PDB entry 7Q4P | electron microscopy, 2.15 A resolution | chains 9 and B of the 8 polymer chains in the assembly

== Chain 9 ==
Name: Splicing factor 3A subunit 3
From: Homo sapiens
UniProt: Q12874 (SF3A3_HUMAN); numbering as in UniProt (aligned over 1-501)
Amino-acid sequence (501 residues; each row starts with the number of its first residue):
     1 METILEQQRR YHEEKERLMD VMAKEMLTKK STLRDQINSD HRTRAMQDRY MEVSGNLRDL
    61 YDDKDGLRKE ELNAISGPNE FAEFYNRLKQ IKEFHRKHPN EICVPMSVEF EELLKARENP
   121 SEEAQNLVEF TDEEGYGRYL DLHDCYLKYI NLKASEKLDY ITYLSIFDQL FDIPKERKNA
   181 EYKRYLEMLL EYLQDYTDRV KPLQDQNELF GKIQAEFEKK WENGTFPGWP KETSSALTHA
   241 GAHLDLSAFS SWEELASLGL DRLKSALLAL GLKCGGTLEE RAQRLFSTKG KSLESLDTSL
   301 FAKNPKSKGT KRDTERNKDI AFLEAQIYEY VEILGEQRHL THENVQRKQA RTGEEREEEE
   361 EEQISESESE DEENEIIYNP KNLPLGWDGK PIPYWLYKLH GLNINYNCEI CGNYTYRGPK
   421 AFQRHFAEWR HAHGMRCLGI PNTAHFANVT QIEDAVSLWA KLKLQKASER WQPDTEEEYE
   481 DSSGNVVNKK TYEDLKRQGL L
Not modelled in the structure: 1-391, 493-501
Swiss-Prot annotation at these positions:
  - zinc finger: Y406 to C437 (Matrin-type)
  - motif: K175 to N179 (Nuclear localization signal)
  - modified residue: M1 (N-acetylmethionine), S54 (Phosphoserine), S121 (Phosphoserine), S295 (Phosphoserine), S299 (Phosphoserine), S365 (Phosphoserine), S367 (Phosphoserine), S369 (Phosphoserine), T475 (Phosphothreonine)
  - mutagenesis: P174 to A180 (Loss of nuclear location)
Metal / ion sites: Zn2+: C408, C411, H431

== Chain B ==
Name: Splicing factor 3B subunit 2
From: Homo sapiens
UniProt: Q13435 (SF3B2_HUMAN); numbering as in UniProt (aligned over 1-895)
Amino-acid sequence (895 residues; each row starts with the number of its first residue):
     1 MATEHPEPPK AELQLPPPPP PGHYGAWAAQ ELQAKLAEIG APIQGNREEL VERLQSYTRQ
    61 TGIVLNRPVL RGEDGDKAAP PPMSAQLPGI PMPPPPLGLP PLQPPPPPPP PPPGLGLGFP
   121 MAHPPNLGPP PPLRVGEPVA LSEEERLKLA QQQAALLMQQ EERAKQQGDH SLKEHELLEQ
   181 QKRAAVLLEQ ERQQEIAKMG TPVPRPPQDM GQIGVRTPLG PRVAAPVGPV GPTPTVLPMG
   241 APVPRPRGPP PPPGDENREM DDPSVGPKIP QALEKILQLK ESRQEEMNSQ QEEEEMETDA
   301 RSSLGQSASE TEEDTVSVSK KEKNRKRRNR KKKKKPQRVR GVSSESSGDR EKDSTRSRGS
   361 DSPAADVEIE YVTEEPEIYE PNFIFFKRIF EAFKLTDDVK KEKEKEPEKL DKLENSAAPK
   421 KKGFEEEHKD SDDDSSDDEQ EKKPEAPKLS KKKLRRMNRF TVAELKQLVA RPDVVEMHDV
   481 TAQDPKLLVH LKATRNSVPV PRHWCFKRKY LQGKRGIEKP PFELPDFIKR TGIQEMREAL
   541 QEKEEQKTMK SKMREKVRPK MGKIDIDYQK LHDAFFKWQT KPKLTIHGDL YYEGKEFETR
   601 LKEKKPGDLS DELRISLGMP VGPNAHKVPP PWLIAMQRYG PPPSYPNLKI PGLNSPIPES
   661 CSFGYHAGGW GKPPVDETGK PLYGDVFGTN AAEFQTKTEE EEIDRTPWGE LEPSDEESSE
   721 EEEEEESDED KPDETGFITP ADSGLITPGG FSSVPAGMET PELIELRKKK IEEAMDGSET
   781 PQLFTVLPEK RTATVGGAMM GSTHIYDMST VMSRKGPAPE LQGVEVALAP EELELDPMAM
   841 TQKYEEHVRE QQAQVEKEDF SDMVAEHAAK QKQKKRKAQP QDSRGGSKKY KEFKF
Not modelled in the structure: 1-457, 535-566, 598-703, 713-895
Swiss-Prot annotation at these positions:
  - modified residue: R222 (Omega-N-methylarginine), R245 (Omega-N-methylarginine), R247 (Omega-N-methylarginine), K275 (N6-acetyllysine), S289 (Phosphoserine), T298 (Phosphothreonine), S307 (Phosphoserine), S309 (Phosphoserine), T311 (Phosphothreonine), S317 (Phosphoserine), S360 (Phosphoserine), S362 (Phosphoserine), S431 (Phosphoserine), S435 (Phosphoserine), S436 (Phosphoserine), R508 (Omega-N-methylarginine), R515 (Omega-N-methylarginine), T780 (Phosphothreonine), S861 (Phosphoserine)
  - cross-link (Glycyl lysine isopeptide (Lys-Gly)): K10 (interchain with G-Cter in SUMO2), K280 (interchain with G-Cter in SUMO2), K400 (interchain with G-Cter in SUMO2), K412 (interchain with G-Cter in SUMO2), K492 (interchain with G-Cter in SUMO2), K543 (interchain with G-Cter in SUMO2), K770 (interchain with G-Cter in SUMO2), K790 (interchain with G-Cter in SUMO2), K843 (interchain with G-Cter in SUMO2), K857 (interchain with G-Cter in SUMO2)
  - natural variant: Q103 to F895 (deletion: In CFM1), R638 to F895 (deletion: In CFM1)
  - mutagenesis: R471 (R471K: Does not affect methylation by PRMT9), R495 (R495K: Does not affect methylation by PRMT9), R502 (R502K: Does not affect methylation by PRMT9), F506 (F506A: Does not affect methylation by PRMT9; when associated with A-510), K507 (K507A: Moderately diminished formation of omega-N monomethylarginine but greatly reduced formation of symmetrical dimethylarginine; when associated with A-509 ...), R508 (R508K: Abolishes interaction with SMN1; Abolishes methylation by PRMT9. Abolishes formation of omega-N monomethylarginine and formation of symmetrical dimethylarginine; when associated with R-507 ...), K509 (K509A: Moderately diminished formation of omega-N monomethylarginine but greatly reduced formation of symmetrical dimethylarginine; when associated with A-507 ...), Y510 (Y510A: Does not affect methylation by PRMT9; when associated with A-506), R515 (R515K: Does not affect methylation by PRMT9), R530 (R530K: Does not affect methylation by PRMT9), R537 (R537K: Does not affect methylation by PRMT9)

== Chain 9 / chain B interface ==
Residue-residue contacts - 19 pairs, chain 9 then chain B:
  Q423(9) - M477(B)
  A444(9) - K466(B)
  A444(9) - D473(B)
  H445(9) - K466(B)  hydrogen bond (backbone-side chain)
  H445(9) - D473(B)  salt bridge
  A447(9) - K466(B)  hydrogen bond (backbone-side chain)
  N448(9) - V462(B)
  N448(9) - M477(B)
  V449(9) - K466(B)
  D454(9) - A463(B)
  D454(9) - Q467(B)
  S457(9) - Q467(B)  hydrogen bond
  L458(9) - K466(B)
  L458(9) - Q467(B)
  K461(9) - K466(B)  hydrogen bond (side chain-backbone)
  K461(9) - Q467(B)  hydrogen bond (side chain-backbone)
  K461(9) - V469(B)  hydrogen bond (side chain-backbone)
  K461(9) - P472(B)
  Q465(9) - A470(B)
Also at the interface, not in a pair above, chain 9 (16 interface residues in all): L399, Y406, F422, F446, L462
Also at the interface, not in a pair above, chain B (13 interface residues in all): E464, L468, E476, K507

== Overview ==
16 residues of chain 9 and 13 residues of chain B are in contact; the contacts include 6 hydrogen bonds and 1
salt bridge. Among the polar pairs are H445(9)-D473(B), H445(9)-K466(B) and A447(9)-K466(B).
Chain 9 is Splicing factor 3A subunit 3 and chain B is Splicing factor 3B subunit 2, both from Homo sapiens;
the structure, U2 snRNP after ATP-dependent remodelling, was determined by electron microscopy (same
publication as 7Q3L and 7Q4O).
